Entry 3QWV (X-ray diffraction, 2.03 A resolution); this record covers chain A.

== Chain A ==
Protein: SET and MYND domain-containing protein 2
From: Mus musculus
UniProt: Q8R5A0 (SMYD2_MOUSE); residues 1-433 here = UniProt positions 1-433
Chain sequence (433 residues; row label = number of the first residue in the row):
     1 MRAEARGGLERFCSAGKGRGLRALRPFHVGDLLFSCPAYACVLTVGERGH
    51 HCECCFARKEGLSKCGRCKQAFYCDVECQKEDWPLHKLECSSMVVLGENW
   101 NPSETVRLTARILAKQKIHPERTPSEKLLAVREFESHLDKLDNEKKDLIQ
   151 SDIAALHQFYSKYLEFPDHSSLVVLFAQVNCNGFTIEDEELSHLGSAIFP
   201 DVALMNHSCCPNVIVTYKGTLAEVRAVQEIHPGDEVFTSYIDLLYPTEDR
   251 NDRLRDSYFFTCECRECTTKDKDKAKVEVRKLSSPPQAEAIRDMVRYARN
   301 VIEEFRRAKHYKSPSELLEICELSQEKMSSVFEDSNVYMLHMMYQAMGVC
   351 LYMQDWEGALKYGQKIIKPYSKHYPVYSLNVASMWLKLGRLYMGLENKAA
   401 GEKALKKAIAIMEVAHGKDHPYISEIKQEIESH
Disordered / not traced: 1-2, 433
Ion coordination: Zn2+ site 1: Cys-52, Cys-55, Cys-74, Cys-78; Zn2+ site 2: Cys-65, Cys-68, His-86, Cys-90; Zn2+ site 3: Cys-209, Cys-262, Cys-264, Cys-267
Residues lining bound ligands: S-adenosylhomocysteine (SAH): Gly-16, Lys-17, Gly-18, Arg-19, Leu-129, Glu-135, His-137, Cys-181, Asn-182, Ala-203, Leu-204, Met-205, Asn-206, His-207, Tyr-240, Tyr-258, Phe-260
UniProt features mapped onto this chain:
  - zinc finger: Cys-52 to Cys-90 (MYND-type)
  - binding site (S-adenosyl-L-methionine): Lys-17 to Arg-19, His-137, Asn-206, His-207, Tyr-258 to Phe-260
  - binding site (Zn(2+)): Cys-52, Cys-55, Cys-65, Cys-68, Cys-74, Cys-78, His-86, Cys-90
  - modified residue: Ser-283 (Phosphoserine)
  - mutagenesis: Tyr-240 (Y240F: Abolishes methyltransferase activity)
What the authors report for this chain:
  - Zn2+ coordination: Cys-209, Cys-262, Cys-264, Cys-267
  - contacts within the chain: Glu-189/Tyr-422, Glu-189/Arg-390 (hydrogen bond), Glu-190/Arg-390 (hydrogen bond), Asp-242/Tyr-374 (hydrogen bond), Glu-248/Arg-299 (hydrogen bond), Leu-243/His-373 (hydrophobic contact), Leu-243/Tyr-374 (hydrophobic contact)

== In short ==
Ligands of chain A: S-adenosylhomocysteine. Cys-52, Cys-55, Cys-74 and Cys-78 coordinate Zn2+ site 1. UniProt
lists 9 S-adenosyl-L-methionine-binding residues, 8 Zn2+-binding residues and one mutagenesis site. From the
paper: Zn2+ coordination by Cys-209, Cys-262 and Cys-264 among others; contacts within the chain involving
Glu-189, Tyr-422 and Arg-390 among others.
Chain A is SET and MYND domain-containing protein 2 (Mus musculus); the structure, Crystal structure of
histone lysine methyltransferase SmyD2 in complex with the cofactor product AdoHcy, was determined by X-ray
diffraction together with 3QWW from the same study.
